PDB entry 7VCI | electron microscopy, 8.10 A resolution (very low resolution: no residue pairs are listed; an interface is given only as per-side residue counts) | chains M and S of the 21 polymer chains in the assembly

[Chain M]
Protein: Nup160
Source organism: Xenopus laevis
Amino-acid sequence (1439 residues; row label = number of the first residue in the row):
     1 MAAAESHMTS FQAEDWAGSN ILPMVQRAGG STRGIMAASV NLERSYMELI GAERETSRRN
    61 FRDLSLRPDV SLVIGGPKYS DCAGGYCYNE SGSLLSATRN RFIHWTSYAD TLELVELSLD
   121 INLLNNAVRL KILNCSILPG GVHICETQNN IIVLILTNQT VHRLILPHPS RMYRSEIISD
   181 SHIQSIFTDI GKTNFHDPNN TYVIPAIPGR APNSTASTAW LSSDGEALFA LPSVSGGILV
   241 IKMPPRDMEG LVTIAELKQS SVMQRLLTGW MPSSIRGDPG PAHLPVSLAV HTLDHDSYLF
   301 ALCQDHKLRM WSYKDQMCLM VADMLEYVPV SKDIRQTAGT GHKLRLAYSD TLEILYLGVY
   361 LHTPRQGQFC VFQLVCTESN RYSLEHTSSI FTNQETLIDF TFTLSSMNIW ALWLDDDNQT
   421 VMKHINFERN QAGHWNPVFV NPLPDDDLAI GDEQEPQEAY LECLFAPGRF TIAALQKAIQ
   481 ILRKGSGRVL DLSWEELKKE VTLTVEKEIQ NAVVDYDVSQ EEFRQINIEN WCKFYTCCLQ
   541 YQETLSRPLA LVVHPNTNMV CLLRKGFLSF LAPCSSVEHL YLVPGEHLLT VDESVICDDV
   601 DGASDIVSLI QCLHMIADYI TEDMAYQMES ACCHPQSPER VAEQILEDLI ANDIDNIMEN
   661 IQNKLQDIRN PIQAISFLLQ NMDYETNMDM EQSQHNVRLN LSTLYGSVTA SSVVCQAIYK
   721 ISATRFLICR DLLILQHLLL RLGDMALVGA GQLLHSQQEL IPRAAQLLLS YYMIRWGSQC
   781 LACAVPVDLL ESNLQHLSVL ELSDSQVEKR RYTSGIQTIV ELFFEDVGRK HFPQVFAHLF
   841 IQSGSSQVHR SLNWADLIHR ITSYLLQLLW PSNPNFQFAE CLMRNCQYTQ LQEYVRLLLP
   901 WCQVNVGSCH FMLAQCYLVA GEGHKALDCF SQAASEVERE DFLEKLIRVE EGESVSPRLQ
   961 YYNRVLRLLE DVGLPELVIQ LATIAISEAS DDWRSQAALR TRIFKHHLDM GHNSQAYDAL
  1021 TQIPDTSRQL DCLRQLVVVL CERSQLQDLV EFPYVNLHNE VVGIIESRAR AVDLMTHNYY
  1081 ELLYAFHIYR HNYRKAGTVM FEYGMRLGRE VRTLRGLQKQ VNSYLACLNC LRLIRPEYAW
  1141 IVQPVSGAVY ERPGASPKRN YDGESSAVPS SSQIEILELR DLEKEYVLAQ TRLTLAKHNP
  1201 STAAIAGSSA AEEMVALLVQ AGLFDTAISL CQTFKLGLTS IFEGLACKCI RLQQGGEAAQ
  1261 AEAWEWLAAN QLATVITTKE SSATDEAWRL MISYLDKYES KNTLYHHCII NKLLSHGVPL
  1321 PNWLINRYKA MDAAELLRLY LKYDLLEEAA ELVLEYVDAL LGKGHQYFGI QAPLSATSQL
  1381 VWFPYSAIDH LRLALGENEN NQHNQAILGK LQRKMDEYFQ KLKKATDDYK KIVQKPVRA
Unresolved in the structure: 1-38, 1433-1439

[Chain S]
Protein: MGC83295 protein
Source organism: Xenopus laevis
UniProt: Q642R6 (Q642R6_XENLA); numbering as in UniProt (aligned over 1-2011)
Amino-acid sequence (2011 residues; numbered 1 to 2011; the number before each row is that of its first residue):
     1 MAAQLALNSE ASLWGPYREI WQTVLSALIK RQPEAVHSLD IVLKKYKPDF ISLFKNPPKS
    61 AQQHERVQKA STEGIPIKGT QRTRILEEQL IKEAFILSDL YNIGEIAAVE LLLIGEQQQP
   121 TFHGLTRGLV AILLYWDGKS CMAESLLHLI QARKGKTFTL DHSPEVVSMV TRFTDDLMEQ
   181 GLTNKILTLI SQIDVNNEFD KLKKERGLGN KKHRKEVSDL IKECQQSLAH SLYSWSCQTP
   241 LNREDTLLLI GYLEKVTVEG DGSLDKVNLT LLMSLLYCLD VGFLEQGTDD REELMKQASM
   301 FMDRQYIAAI HNRLQNTQPW KSPGMQATVR LAWALALRGI SQFSEVLEFS EADEPMAEIA
   361 IGGNVFLFLT EAVVGSESFC TDEFFIRRIH KLVTDFPTLM PMKVKQLRNR AEEDARLIQM
   421 SMQMGNEPPA SLRRDLEHLL LLIGELYRKD PFHLELALEY WCPTEPLQST SLMGSFLGVA
   481 HQRPPQRQVL LSKFVRQMSD LLPATLYLPY LKMLRGLASG PQCAHYCFSL LKANGGSSAE
   541 NLQAAGGSPV SWDHFFHSLM LYHEHLRRDL PNTDNIHQRH PPLRGITQRE LDGLIACLQL
   601 TCTIIDWSES ARLALCEHAQ WMPVVVILGL LQCSIPPLLK AELLKTLAAF GKSPEIAASL
   661 WQSLEYTQIL QTVRATGLRQ GVGIEVELNE IESRCEEYPL TRAFCQLIST LVESSFPTNL
   721 GAGLRAPGFE PYLQFLRDTV FLRYRTRAYR RAAEKWEVAE AVLDVFYKLL KDYEPQPEDF
   781 VDQYVELQGE ERVAFKPPGF SLMHHLLNES PMLELCLSLM EEGVTQLDTY APFPGKKHLE
   841 KAVAYCFMLL NLTLQKENRF MDLLRESHLS MIVTPLEQLL QGINPRSKKA DNVVNIARYL
   901 CHGNSNAELA FESAKILCSI SCNSKIQEKI VGDFTQDQNV SQKLMVGFVS CLDSEEAEEL
   961 LDSEKEAEDQ VKQTNIRYMT KIHILNLLIT SLEMKAPNLA MFLLGYELKK PVSTTNLQDS
  1021 GVLGCPRTCL HSILDILRKG TDVRAGPVAV WDTPHLAELC YQVIYQLCAC ADTSGPTMRY
  1081 LRTSQDFLFS QLQHLPFSVE ESEISAMNQM SWLMKTATIE LRITSLNRQR SHTQRLLHLL
  1141 LDDMPTRPYS ADGEGGMEDE SRSLSGFLHF DTTSKVRRKI LRILDSIQFS NEIPEPLQLD
  1201 FFDRSQIEQV IANCEHKNRR GQTVCNVKLL HRVLVAEVNA LQGMAAIGQR PLLMEEINTI
  1261 LQYVVERNKL LQCLHAKRHA LESWRQLVEI ILTACPQDLI PTEHRQLIIR DLLQDLHVKI
  1321 LDDDAAQELM PIVAGAVFTL TAHLSQSVRT ELKQPMTASG LGQSQYVQML DGSFAAPPGT
  1381 ENISAGFASI GDSSLHMILR NLLEFILKTG GGFQRVRAHL YGSLLYYLQI AQRPDEPDTL
  1441 ESAHKSMWER LTAPEDVFSK LQRDNLSIFE SYGTALMEVV CRDACDGHDI GRMLALALLD
  1501 RIVSVDRQQQ WLLYLSNSGY LKVLVDSLAE DDVVLRNLLT PQPPLLKALY IYESKMAFLT
  1561 RVAKSSQGAI ELLRSGVIVR LAQCQVYDMR PETDPHGVFG MRETPVFIPA PVERYRQILL
  1621 PALQICQLIL TSSTAQHLQA AGQVLQFLVA HSDTIQAILR SQEGSLGSLQ ELALLTGIIS
  1681 KAALPGVLNE LDIGLNDGSM MELQGHIGRF QRQCLALLNR FGGSDRLRQL SLQDDSSRLD
  1741 GVSKKDDMEL AMQQICSNVM EYCQALMIQN SPSFQQTVCL FTPSLKESAS RDGTRQDSQV
  1801 SILPSWRLPS LGVVIHLLKQ SANNFFTYYD IHRQSVGKLQ NVEQLPPDEI KELCQSEMPV
  1861 GADKISTTQK YGLARRRLVK LINSRAKLLS LCSYIIETCL YILWRHLEYY LLHCTTSDSQ
  1921 DPVFSNMTFG NRRFQDTFNT DPNMDPRNLR QNKVSQQDVD TLLREGANSF GESLQKRLLD
  1981 IESLYCKVRS RHSFIQALVR RIRGLLRVSR V

[Interface between chain M and chain S]
At this resolution (8 A) residue pairs are not listed: 47 residues of chain M and 49 of chain S lie at the interface.
The authors on this interface:
  - interface residues, chain M: Gly-1255(M)

[Summary]
47 residues of chain M face 49 of chain S across their interface. The paper reports the interface residue
Gly-1255(M).
Chain M is Nup160 and chain S is MGC83295 protein, both from Xenopus laevis; the structure, Structure of
Xenopus laevis NPC nuclear ring asymmetric unit, was determined by electron microscopy together with 7VOP from
the same study.
